PDB entry 1HTQ | X-ray diffraction, 2.40 A resolution | chains B and I of the 12 polymer chains in the assembly

[Chain B (and I)]
Name: glutamine synthetase
From: Mycobacterium tuberculosis
Notes: EC 6.3.1.2; chain I of this document is another copy of the same molecule, construct and numbering; everything in this record applies to it too
UniProtKB: Q10377 (GLN1_MYCTU); the construct lacks a stretch of the UniProt sequence and is renumbered around it, so the offset changes along the chain: 601-603 = UniProt 2-4; 1-167 = UniProt 5-171; 500-502 = UniProt 172-174; 168-286 = UniProt 175-293; 3 more segments
Chain sequence (477 residues; each row starts with the number of its first residue):
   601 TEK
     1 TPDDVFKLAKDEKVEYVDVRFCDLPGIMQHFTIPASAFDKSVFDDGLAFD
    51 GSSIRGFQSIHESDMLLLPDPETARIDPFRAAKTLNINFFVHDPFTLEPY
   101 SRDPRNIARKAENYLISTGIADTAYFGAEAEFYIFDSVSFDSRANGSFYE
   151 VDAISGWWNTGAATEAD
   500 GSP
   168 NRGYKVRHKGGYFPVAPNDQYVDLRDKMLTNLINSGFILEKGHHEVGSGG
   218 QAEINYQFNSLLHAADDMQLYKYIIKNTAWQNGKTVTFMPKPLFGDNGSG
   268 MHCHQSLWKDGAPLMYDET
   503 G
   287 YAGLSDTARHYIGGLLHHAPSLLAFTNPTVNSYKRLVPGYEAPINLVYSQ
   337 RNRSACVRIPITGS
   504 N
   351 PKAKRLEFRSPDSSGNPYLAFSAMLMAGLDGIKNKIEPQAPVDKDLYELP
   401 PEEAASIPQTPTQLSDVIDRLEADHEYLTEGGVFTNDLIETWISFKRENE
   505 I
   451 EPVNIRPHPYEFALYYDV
Metal / ion sites: Mn2+: Glu129, Glu357
Residues lining bound ligands: adenosine monophosphate (AMP): Tyr125, Phe126, Gly127, Ala128, Glu129, Gly209, His210, Asn222, Tyr223, Gln224, Phe225, His271, Gln272, Ser273, Trp275, Arg344, Lys352, Arg355
Reported in the primary citation:
  - post-translational modification sites: Tyr397 (citing earlier work)

[How chain B and chain I interact]
Pairs across the interface - 12 pairs, chain B then chain I:
  Tyr171(B) with Tyr466(I), hydrophobic; Asp467(I)
  Val173(B) with Ala463(I)
  His175(B) with Leu464(I); Asp467(I)
  Asn185(B) with Asp467(I), hydrogen bond
  Ala463(B) with Val173(I)
  Leu464(B) with His175(I)
  Tyr466(B) with Tyr171(I), hydrophobic
  Asp467(B) with Tyr171(I); His175(I); Asn185(I), hydrogen bond
Interface residues without a listed pair, chain B (10 interface residues in all): Arg169, Lys172
Interface residues without a listed pair, chain I (10 interface residues in all): Arg169, Lys172

[In short]
Chain B and chain I each contribute 10 residues to their interface; the contacts include 2 hydrogen bonds. The
hydrogen-bonded pair is Asn185(B)-Asp467(I). Ligands of chain B: adenosine monophosphate. The Mn2+ site is
built by Glu129(B) and Glu357(B). From the paper: a modification site at Tyr397(B).
Chain B and chain I are both glutamine synthetase (Mycobacterium tuberculosis); the structure, Multicopy
crystallographic structure of a relaxed glutamine synthetase from Mycobacterium tuberculosis, was determined
by X-ray diffraction together with 1HTO from the same study.
